PDB entry 8UCM | electron microscopy, 3.14 A resolution | chains a and d of the 10 polymer chains in the assembly

# Chain a
Protein: Cytochrome c oxidase subunit 1
Organism: Komagataella pastoris
Reference sequence: F2R0K8 (F2R0K8_KOMPC); residue numbers follow UniProt; this construct covers 1-535
Chain sequence (535 residues; numbered 1 to 535; the number before each row is that of its first residue):
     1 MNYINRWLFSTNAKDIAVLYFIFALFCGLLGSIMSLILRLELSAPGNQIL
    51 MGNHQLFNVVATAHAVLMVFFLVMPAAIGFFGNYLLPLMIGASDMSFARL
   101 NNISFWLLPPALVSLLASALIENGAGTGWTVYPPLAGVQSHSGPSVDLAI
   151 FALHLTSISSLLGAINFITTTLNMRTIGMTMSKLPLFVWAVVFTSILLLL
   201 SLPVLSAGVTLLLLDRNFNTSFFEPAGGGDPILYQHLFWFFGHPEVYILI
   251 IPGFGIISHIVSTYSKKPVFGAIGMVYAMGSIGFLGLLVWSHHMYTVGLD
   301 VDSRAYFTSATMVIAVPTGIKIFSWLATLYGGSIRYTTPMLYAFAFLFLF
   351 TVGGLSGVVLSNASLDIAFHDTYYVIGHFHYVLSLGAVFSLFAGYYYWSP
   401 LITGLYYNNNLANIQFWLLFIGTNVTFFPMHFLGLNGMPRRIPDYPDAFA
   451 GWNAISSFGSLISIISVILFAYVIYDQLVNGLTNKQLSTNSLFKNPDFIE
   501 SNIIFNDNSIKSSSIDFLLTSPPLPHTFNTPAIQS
Construct notes: conflict Ile4 (Met in F2R0K8), Ile16 (Met in F2R0K8), Ile22 (Met in F2R0K8), 34 further conflict positions vs the reference (F2R0K8) not listed
Bound ions: Cu ion: His243, His292, His293; heme a Fe near His380 (its only coordinating residue here)
Ligand contacts:
  - heme a (HEA), molecule 1: Phe21, Ala24, Leu25, Gly28, Leu29, Ser35, Leu38, Arg39, Leu42, Phe57, Ala61, His64, Ala65, Met68, Val69, Leu72, Val73, Ala76, Gly128, Trp129, Tyr373, Ile376, Phe379, His380, Leu383, Ser384, Val388, Leu391, Phe392, Tyr395, Thr426, Phe427, Met430, Arg440, Arg441, Ser460, Ser463, Val467, Phe470
  - heme a (HEA), molecule 2: Trp129, Trp239, His243, Val246, Tyr247, Ile250, His292, His293, Ile314, Ala315, Thr318, Gly319, Ile322, Phe323, Phe350, Thr351, Gly354, Leu355, Gly357, Val358, Leu360, Ser361, Asp366, His370, Val375, His378, Phe379, Val382, Leu383, Arg440
  - phosphatidylethanolamine (PTY), molecule 1: Ser96, Phe97, Ala98, Arg99, Leu100, Ile103, Leu107, Ile158, Leu162
  - phosphatidylethanolamine (PTY), molecule 2: Phe270, Phe323, Ala327, Tyr330
  - phosphatidylethanolamine (PTY), molecule 3: Tyr336, Leu341, Phe344, Phe416, Trp417, Phe420

# Chain d
Protein: Cytochrome c oxidase subunit 4
Organism: Komagataella pastoris
Reference sequence: F2QT92 (F2QT92_KOMPC); numbering as in UniProt (aligned over 44-160)
Chain sequence (117 residues; row label = number of the first residue in the row):
    44 QFKTATSIAEVEGLENLVGPGAKTGTVPTDLEQATGLERYELLGKLEGIE
    94 VFDETPLEAVRKGTMKDPILIDSYDDYRYVGCTGVPADSHNIEWLKPTTE
   144 KNARCWECGSVYKLNFL
Bound ions: Zn2+: Cys125, His133, Cys148, Cys151

# Chain a / chain d interface
Residue-residue contacts - 41 pairs, chain a then chain d:
  Ile177(a) - Asp96(d)
  Ile177(a) - Glu97(d)
  Ile177(a) - Thr98(d)
  Ile177(a) - Pro99(d)
  Ile177(a) - Arg121(d)
  Pro268(a) - Asn134(d)
  Asp497(a) - Trp149(d)  hydrogen bond
  Glu500(a) - Trp149(d)
  Asp507(a) - Lys144(d)
  Ser512(a) - Ile135(d)
  Ser512(a) - Glu136(d)
  Ser512(a) - Trp137(d)  hydrogen bond (backbone-backbone)
  Ser513(a) - Ile135(d)
  Ser513(a) - Trp137(d)
  Ser514(a) - Trp137(d)
  Ile515(a) - Trp137(d)
  Leu518(a) - Trp137(d)
  Leu518(a) - Leu138(d)
  Leu518(a) - Lys139(d)  hydrogen bond (backbone-side chain)
  Leu519(a) - Tyr122(d)
  Leu524(a) - Tyr120(d)
  Phe528(a) - Tyr122(d)  hydrophobic
  Asn529(a) - Asp118(d)
  Pro531(a) - Arg121(d)  hydrogen bond (backbone-side chain)
  Ala532(a) - Tyr122(d)
  Ile533(a) - Leu100(d)  hydrophobic
  Ile533(a) - Arg121(d)
  Ile533(a) - Tyr122(d)  hydrogen bond (backbone-backbone)
  Ile533(a) - Val123(d)
  Ile533(a) - Gly124(d)  hydrogen bond (backbone-backbone)
  Ile533(a) - Trp137(d)
  Gln534(a) - Pro99(d)
  Gln534(a) - Leu100(d)  hydrogen bond (backbone-backbone)
  Gln534(a) - Gly124(d)
  Gln534(a) - Ile135(d)
  Gln534(a) - Trp137(d)
  Ser535(a) - Leu100(d)
  Ser535(a) - Ala102(d)
  Ser535(a) - Gly124(d)  hydrogen bond (backbone-backbone)
  Ser535(a) - Thr126(d)  hydrogen bond
  Ser535(a) - Ala130(d)
Other interface residues (no listed pair), chain a (25 interface residues in all): Gly178, Met179, Lys183, Lys511, Thr527, Thr530
Other interface residues (no listed pair), chain d (24 interface residues in all): Tyr117, Asp131

# Summary
25 residues of chain a and 24 residues of chain d are in contact; the contacts include 9 hydrogen bonds. Among
the polar pairs are Asp497(a)-Trp149(d), Leu518(a)-Lys139(d) and Pro531(a)-Arg121(d). Bound to chain a: heme a
and 3 copies of phosphatidylethanolamine.
Chain a is Cytochrome c oxidase subunit 1 and chain d is Cytochrome c oxidase subunit 4, both from
Komagataella pastoris; the structure, Komagataella pastoris Cytochrome c oxidase in complex with human VMAT2
and Reserpine, was determined by electron microscopy.
